7U6L - chain A; structure by X-ray diffraction, 2.60 A resolution.

== Chain A ==
Protein: Amine oxidase
Organism: Pseudomonas putida S16
UniProtKB: F8G0P1 (F8G0P1_PSEP6); residues 1-452 here correspond to UniProt positions 45-496 (UniProt number = residue number + 44)
Chain sequence (453 residues; each row starts with the number of its first residue; numbering starts at 0):
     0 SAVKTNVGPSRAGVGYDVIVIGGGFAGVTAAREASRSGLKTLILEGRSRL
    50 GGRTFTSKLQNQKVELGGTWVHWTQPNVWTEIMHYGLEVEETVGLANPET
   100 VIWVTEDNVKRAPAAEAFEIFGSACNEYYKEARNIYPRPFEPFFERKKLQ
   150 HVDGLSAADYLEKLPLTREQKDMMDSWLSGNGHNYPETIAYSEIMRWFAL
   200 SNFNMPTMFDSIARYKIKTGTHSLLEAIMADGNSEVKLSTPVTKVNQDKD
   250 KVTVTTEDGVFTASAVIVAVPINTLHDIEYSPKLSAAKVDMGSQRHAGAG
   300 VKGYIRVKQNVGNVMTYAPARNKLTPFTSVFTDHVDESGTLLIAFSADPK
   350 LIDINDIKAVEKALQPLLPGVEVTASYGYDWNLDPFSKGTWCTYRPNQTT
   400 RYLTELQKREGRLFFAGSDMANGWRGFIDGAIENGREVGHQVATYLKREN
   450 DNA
Unresolved in the structure: 0-12, 60-61, 449-452
Sequence notes: expression tag (0)
UniProt features mapped onto this chain:
  - binding site (FAD): A25, E44, R52, W69, V241, S417, I427
Ligand contacts: FAD (flavin-adenine dinucleotide): I20, G21, G22, G23, F24, A25, G26, L43, E44, G45, R46, G50, G51, R52, T53, G66, G67, T68, W69, I211, T239, P240, V241, A268, V269, P270, T273, I277, K301, W380, F385, T389, W390, G416, S417, G425, F426, I427, A430
Reported in the primary citation:
  - binding site for flavin-adenine dinucleotide: W69, K301, W380, W390, F426

== Overview ==
Chain A binds flavin-adenine dinucleotide. Curated annotation (UniProt) lists 7 FAD-binding residues. From the
paper: a binding site for flavin-adenine dinucleotide at W69, K301 and W380 among others.
Chain A is Amine oxidase (Pseudomonas putida S16); the structure, Pseudooxynicotine amine oxidase, was
determined by X-ray diffraction (same publication as 7TLX).
